Entry 1P3L (X-ray diffraction, 2.40 A resolution); this record covers chains J and G of the 10 polymer chains in the assembly.

== Chain J ==
Molecule: Palindromic 146bp Human Alpha-Satellite DNA fragment
Organism: Homo sapiens
Sequence (146 nucleotides; each row starts with the number of its first residue):
   147 ATCAATATCCACCTGCAGATTCTACCAAAAGTGTATTTGGAAACTGCTCC
   197 ATCAAAAGGCATGTTCAGCGGAATTCCGCTGAACATGCCTTTTGATGGAG
   247 CAGTTTCCAAATACACTTTTGGTAGAATCTGCAGGTGGATATTGAT

== Chain G ==
Protein: Histone H2A
Organism: Xenopus laevis
UniProt: Q7ZT66 (Q7ZT66_9ZZZZ); residues 1001-1129 here correspond to UniProt positions 2-130 (UniProt number = residue number - 999)
Sequence (129 residues; row label = number of the first residue in the row):
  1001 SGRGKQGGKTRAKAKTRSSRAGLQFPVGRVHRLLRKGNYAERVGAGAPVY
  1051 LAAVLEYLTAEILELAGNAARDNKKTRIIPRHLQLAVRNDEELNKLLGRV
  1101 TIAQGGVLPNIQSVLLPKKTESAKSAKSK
Disordered / not traced: 1001-1010, 1120-1129
Construct notes: conflict Ala1014 (Ser15 in Q7ZT66), Gly1067 (Trp68 in Q7ZT66), Asn1068 (Glu69 in Q7ZT66), 21 further conflict positions vs the reference (Q7ZT66) not listed

== Interface between chain J and chain G ==
Residue-residue contacts (13; chain J residue first):
  DA165(J) - Arg1077(G)  sugar contact
  DA175(J) - Arg1032(G)  hydrogen bond to the phosphate
  DA176(J) - Gly1028(G)  phosphate contact
  DA176(J) - Arg1029(G)  hydrogen bond to the phosphate
  DA176(J) - Arg1032(G)  salt bridge to the phosphate
  DG177(J) - Ala1014(G)  phosphate contact
  DG177(J) - Thr1016(G)  phosphate contact
  DG177(J) - Arg1017(G)  salt bridge to the phosphate
  DT178(J) - Ala1014(G)  phosphate contact
  DT178(J) - Lys1015(G)  phosphate contact
  DT178(J) - Arg1020(G)  salt bridge to the phosphate
  DT184(J) - Arg1042(G)  sugar contact
  DG185(J) - Arg1042(G)  sugar contact

== Overview ==
The interface between chain J and chain G involves 7 residues on one side and 10 on the other, with 2 hydrogen
bonds and 3 salt bridges. Among the polar pairs are DA175(J)-Arg1032(G), DA176(J)-Arg1029(G) and
DA176(J)-Arg1032(G).
Chain J is Palindromic 146bp Human Alpha-Satellite DNA fragment (Homo sapiens) and chain G is Histone H2A
(Xenopus laevis); the structure, Crystallographic Studies of Nucleosome Core Particles containing Histone
'Sin' Mutants, was determined by X-ray diffraction together with 1P34, 1P3A, 1P3B, 1P3F, 1P3G, 1P3I and 4
further entries from the same study.
